PDB entry 2NMV | X-ray diffraction, 2.95 A resolution | chains A and B of the 3 polymer chains in the assembly

# Chain A
Molecule: UvrABC system protein B
Source organism: Bacillus subtilis
Notes: EC 3.1.-.-
Reference sequence: P37954 (UVRB_BACSU); residue numbers follow UniProt; this construct covers 1-661
Sequence (661 residues; each row starts with the number of its first residue):
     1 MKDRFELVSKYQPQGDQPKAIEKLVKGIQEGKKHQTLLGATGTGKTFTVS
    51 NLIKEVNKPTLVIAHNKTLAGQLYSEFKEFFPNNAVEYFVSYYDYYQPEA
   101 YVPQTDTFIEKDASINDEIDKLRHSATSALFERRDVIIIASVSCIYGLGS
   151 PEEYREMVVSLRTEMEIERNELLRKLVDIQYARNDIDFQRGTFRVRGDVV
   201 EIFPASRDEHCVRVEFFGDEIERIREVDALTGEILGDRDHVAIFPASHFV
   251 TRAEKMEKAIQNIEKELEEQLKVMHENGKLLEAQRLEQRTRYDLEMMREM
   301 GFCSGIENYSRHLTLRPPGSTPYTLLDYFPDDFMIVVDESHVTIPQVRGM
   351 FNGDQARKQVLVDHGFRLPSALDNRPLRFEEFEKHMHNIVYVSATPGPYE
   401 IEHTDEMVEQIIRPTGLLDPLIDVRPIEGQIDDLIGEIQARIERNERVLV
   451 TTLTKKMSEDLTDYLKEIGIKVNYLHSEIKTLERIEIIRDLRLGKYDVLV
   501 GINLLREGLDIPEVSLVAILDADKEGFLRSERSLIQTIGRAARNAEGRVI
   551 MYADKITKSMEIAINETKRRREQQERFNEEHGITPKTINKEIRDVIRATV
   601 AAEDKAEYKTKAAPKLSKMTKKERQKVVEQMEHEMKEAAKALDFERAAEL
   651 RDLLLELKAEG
Disordered / not traced: 1-2, 9, 590-620, 655-661
Swiss-Prot annotation at these positions:
  - motif: Y92 to I115 (Beta-hairpin)
  - binding site (ATP): G39 to T46
Small-molecule neighbours:
  - ADP (adenosine-5'-diphosphate): Y11, Q12, P13, Q14, Q17, A40, T41, G42, T43, G44, K45, T46, F47, E76, P414, R543, I588
  - fluorescein (FLU; 2-(6-hydroxy-3-oxo-3H-xanthen-9-yl)-benzoic acid): G71, Y74, S75, Y88, N116, E118, I119

# Chain B
Molecule: UvrABC system protein B
Source organism: Bacillus subtilis
Notes: EC 3.1.-.-
Reference sequence: P37954 (UVRB_BACSU); numbering as in UniProt (aligned over 622-659)
Sequence (38 residues; row label = number of the first residue in the row):
   622 KERQKVVEQMEHEMKEAAKALDFERAAELRDLLLELKA

# Interface between chain A and chain B
Contacting residue pairs (15):
  L493(A) - A641(B)
  L642(A) - M635(B)  hydrophobic
  L642(A) - R651(B)  hydrogen bond (backbone-side chain)
  F644(A) - M635(B)  hydrophobic
  F644(A) - A639(B)  hydrophobic
  F644(A) - F644(B)
  F644(A) - A647(B)
  F644(A) - A648(B)
  F644(A) - R651(B)
  E645(A) - R651(B)  salt bridge
  A647(A) - F644(B)  hydrophobic
  A648(A) - F644(B)  hydrophobic
  R651(A) - L642(B)  hydrogen bond (side chain-backbone)
  R651(A) - F644(B)
  R651(A) - E645(B)  salt bridge
Interface residues without a listed pair, chain A (10 interface residues in all): P82, M635, A639
Interface residues without a listed pair, chain B (12 interface residues in all): K626, K640, D643

# In short
Chain A and chain B form an interface of 10 and 12 residues respectively; the contacts include 2 hydrogen
bonds and 2 salt bridges. Polar contacts include E645(A)-R651(B), R651(A)-E645(B) and L642(A)-R651(B). Ligands
of chain A: fluorescein and ADP.
Chain A is UvrABC system protein B and chain B is UvrABC system protein B, both from Bacillus subtilis; the
structure, Damage detection by the UvrABC pathway: Crystal structure of UvrB bound to fluorescein-adducted
DNA, was determined by X-ray diffraction.
